6J6H - chains R and B of the 41 polymer chains in the assembly; structure by electron microscopy, 3.60 A resolution.

Chain R:
Protein: Pre-mRNA-splicing factor CWC2
Organism: Saccharomyces cerevisiae (strain ATCC 204508 / S288c)
Reference sequence: Q12046 (CWC2_YEAST); residue numbers follow UniProt; this construct covers 1-339
Amino-acid sequence (339 residues; numbered 1 to 339; the number before each row is that of its first residue):
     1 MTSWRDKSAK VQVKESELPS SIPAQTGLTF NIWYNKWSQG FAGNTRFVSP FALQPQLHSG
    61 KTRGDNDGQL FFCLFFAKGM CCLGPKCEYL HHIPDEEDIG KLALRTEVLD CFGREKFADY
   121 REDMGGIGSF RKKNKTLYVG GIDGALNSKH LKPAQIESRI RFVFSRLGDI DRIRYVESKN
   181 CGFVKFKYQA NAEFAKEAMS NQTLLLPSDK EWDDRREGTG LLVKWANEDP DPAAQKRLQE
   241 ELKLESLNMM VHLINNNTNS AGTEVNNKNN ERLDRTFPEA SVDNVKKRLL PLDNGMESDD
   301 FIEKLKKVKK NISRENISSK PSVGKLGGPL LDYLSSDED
Disordered / not traced: 262-339
Swiss-Prot annotation at these positions:
  - zinc finger: Asp67 to Pro94 (C3H1-type)
  - modified residue (Phosphoserine): Ser335, Ser336

Chain B:
Molecule: ACT1 pre-mRNA
Organism: Saccharomyces cerevisiae S288c
Sequence (679 nucleotides; numbered -191 to 487; the number before each row is that of its first residue; numbers below 1 keep their minus sign (G-191 is residue -191)):
  -191 GAGAGAUUCC GUACACCAUC AGGGUACGAG CUAGCCCAUG GCGUACACCA UCAGGGUACG
  -131 ACUAGUAGAU CUCGUACACC AUCAGGGUAC GGAAUUCUCU AGAGUGUCGA CGGAUCCCCC
   -71 UUUUAGAUUU UUCACGCUUA CUGCUUUUUU CUUCCCAAGA UCGAAAAUUU ACUGAAUUAA
   -11 CAAUGGAUUC UGGUAUGUUC UAGCGCUUGC ACCAUCCCAU UUAACUGUAA GAAGAAUUGC
    49 ACGGUCCCAA UUGCUCGAGA GAUUUCUCUU UUACCUUUUU UUACUAUUUU UCACUCUCCC
   109 AUAACCUCCU AUAUUGACUG AUCUGUAAUA ACCACGAUAU UAUUGGAAUA AAUAGGGGCU
   169 UGAAAUUUGG AAAAAAAAAA AAAACUGAAA UAUUUUCGUG AUAAGUGAUA GUGAUAUUCU
   229 UCUUUUAUUU GCUACUGUUA CUAAGUCUCA UGUACUAACA UCGAUUGCUU CAUUCUUUUU
   289 GUUGCUAUAU UAUAUGUUUA GAGGUUGCUG CUUUGGUUAU UGAUAACGGU UCUGGUAUGU
   349 GUAAAGCCGG UUUUGCCGGU GACGACGCUC CUCGUGCUGU CUUCCCAUCU AUCGUCGGUA
   409 GACCAAGACA CCAAGGUAUC AUGGUCGGUA UGGGUCAAAA AGACUCCUAC GUUGGUGAUG
   469 AAGCUCAAUC CAAGAGAGG
Disordered / not traced: -191 to -13, 18-246, 277-487

Interface between chain R and chain B:
Residue-residue contacts (29):
  Asn44(R) - A10(B)  base contact
  Asn44(R) - G11(B)  base contact
  Asp123(R) - G13(B)  base contact
  Met124(R) - G13(B)  base contact
  Tyr138(R) - C12(B)  sugar contact
  Tyr138(R) - G13(B)  stacking on the base
  Gly140(R) - C12(B)  phosphate contact
  Gly141(R) - G11(B)  sugar contact
  Gly141(R) - C12(B)  hydrogen bond to the phosphate
  Arg174(R) - C14(B)  base contact
  Arg174(R) - U15(B)  salt bridge to the phosphate
  Val176(R) - C14(B)  sugar contact
  Ser178(R) - C12(B)  base contact
  Lys179(R) - C12(B)  hydrogen bond to the sugar
  Asn180(R) - C12(B)  base contact
  Phe183(R) - G13(B)  sugar contact
  Phe183(R) - C14(B)  stacking on the base
  Leu222(R) - G11(B)  sugar contact
  Lys224(R) - G11(B)  base contact
  Lys224(R) - G13(B)  base contact
  Trp225(R) - G13(B)  base contact
  Ala226(R) - G13(B)  base contact
  Asn227(R) - G13(B)  hydrogen bond to the sugar
  Asn227(R) - C14(B)  hydrogen bond to the base
  Glu228(R) - C14(B)  base contact
  Asp229(R) - C14(B)  hydrogen bond to the sugar
  Pro230(R) - C14(B)  phosphate contact
  Asp231(R) - C14(B)  sugar contact
  Asp231(R) - U15(B)  sugar contact
Also at the interface, not in a pair above, chain R (26 interface residues in all): Gly43, Arg46, Thr136, Asp143, Cys181

Summary:
Chain R and chain B form an interface of 26 and 6 residues respectively, with 5 hydrogen bonds, 1 salt bridge
and 2 aromatic stacking contacts. Among the polar pairs are Asn227(R)-C14(B), Lys179(R)-C12(B) and
Asn227(R)-G13(B).
Here chain R is Pre-mRNA-splicing factor CWC2 (Saccharomyces cerevisiae (strain ATCC 204508 / S288c)) and
chain B is ACT1 pre-mRNA (Saccharomyces cerevisiae S288c). Entry 6J6H (Cryo-EM structure of the yeast B*-a1
complex at an average resolution of 3.6 angstrom) was determined by electron microscopy, deposited together
with 6J6G, 6J6N and 6J6Q.
